PDB entry 4EDX | X-ray diffraction, 2.50 A resolution | chains W and L of the 6 polymer chains in the assembly

Chain W:
Molecule: Beta-nerve growth factor
Source organism: Homo sapiens
Reference sequence: P01138 (NGF_HUMAN); residues 1-120 here correspond to UniProt positions 122-241 (UniProt number = residue number + 121)
Chain sequence (120 residues; numbered 1 to 120; the number before each row is that of its first residue):
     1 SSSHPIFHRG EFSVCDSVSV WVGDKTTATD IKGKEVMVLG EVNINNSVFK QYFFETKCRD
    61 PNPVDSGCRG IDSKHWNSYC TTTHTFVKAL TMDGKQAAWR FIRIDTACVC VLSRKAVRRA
Disordered / not traced: 1-9, 61-65, 117-120
Disulfides: Cys15-Cys80, Cys58-Cys108, Cys68-Cys110
Curated features (UniProtKB/Swiss-Prot):
  - binding site (a 1-acyl-sn-glycero-3-phospho-(1D-myo-inositol)): Tyr52, Lys88
  - binding site (a 1-acyl-sn-glycero-3-phospho-L-serine): Lys88

Chain L:
Molecule: light chain of FAB of murine anti-NGF
Source organism: Mus musculus
Notes: antibody fragment or engineered binder
Chain sequence (214 residues; row label = number of the first residue in the row):
     1 DIQMTQTTSS LSASLGDRVT ISCRASQDIS NHLNWYQQKP DGTVKLLIYY ISRFHSGVPS
    61 RFSGSGSGTD YSLTISNLEQ EDIATYFCQQ SKTLPYTFGG GTKLEIKRAD AAPTVSIFPP
   121 SSEQLTSGGA SVVCFLNNFY PKDINVKWKI DGSERQNGVL NSWTDQDSKD STYSMSSTLT
   181 LTKDEYERHN SYTCEATHKT STSPIVKSFN RNEC
Disulfides: Cys23-Cys88, Cys134-Cys194
What the authors report for this chain:
  - mutagenesis - I51T (2-fold): increased binding to Beta-nerve growth factor (chain W)

Interface between chain W and chain L:
Pairs across the interface - 6 pairs, chain W then chain L:
  Lys32(W) with Thr93(L), hydrogen bond (backbone-side chain); Leu94(L), hydrogen bond (backbone-backbone)
  Gly33(W) with Lys92(L); Thr93(L)
  Arg103(W) with His32(L)
  Val111(W) with Arg53(L)
Interface residues without a listed pair, chain W (7 interface residues in all): Lys34, Thr81, Arg114
Interface residues without a listed pair, chain L (6 interface residues in all): Ser60

In short:
The interface between chain W and chain L involves 7 residues on one side and 6 on the other; the contacts
include 2 hydrogen bonds. Polar pairs include Lys32(W)-Thr93(L) and Lys32(W)-Leu94(L). The paper reports that
I51T of chain L increases binding to Beta-nerve growth factor (chain W).
Here chain W is Beta-nerve growth factor (Homo sapiens) and chain L is light chain of FAB of murine anti-NGF
(Mus musculus). Entry 4EDX (Nerve Growth Factor in Complex with Fab from mouse mAb 911) was determined by
X-ray diffraction.
